7FPK - chains A and B; structure by X-ray diffraction, 1.59 A resolution.

== Chain A ==
Protein: Pre-mRNA-splicing factor 8
Source organism: Saccharomyces cerevisiae S288C
UniProt: P33334 (PRP8_YEAST); numbering as in UniProt (aligned over 1836-2090)
Chain sequence (258 residues; row label = number of the first residue in the row):
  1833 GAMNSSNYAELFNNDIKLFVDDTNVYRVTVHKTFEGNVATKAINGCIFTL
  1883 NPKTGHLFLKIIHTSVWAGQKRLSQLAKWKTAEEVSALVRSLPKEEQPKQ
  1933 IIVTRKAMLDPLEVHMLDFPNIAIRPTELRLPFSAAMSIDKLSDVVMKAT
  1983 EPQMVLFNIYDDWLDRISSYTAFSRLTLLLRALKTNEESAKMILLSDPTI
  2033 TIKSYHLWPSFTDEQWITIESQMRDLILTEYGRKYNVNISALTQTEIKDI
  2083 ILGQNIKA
Not modelled in the structure: 2070-2090
Construct notes: expression tag (1833-1835)
Swiss-Prot annotation at these positions:
  - mutagenesis: Asp1853 (D1853A: Alters protein folding. Severely impaired growth. Strongly reduced growth at 35 degrees Celsius; when associated with A-1854; D1853N: Reduced growth at 30 degrees Celsius ...), Asp1854 (D1854A: Reduced growth at 30 degrees Celsius. Strongly reduced growth at 16 degrees Celsius. Strongly reduced growth at 35 degrees Celsius; when associated with A-1853 ...), Thr1855 (T1855A: Reduced growth at 30 degrees Celsius. Strongly reduced growth at 16 degrees Celsius), Thr1936 (T1936A: Reduced growth at 30 degrees Celsius. Strongly reduced growth at 16 degrees Celsius), Arg1937 (R1937K: Severely impaired growth. Reduced growth at 30 degrees Celsius. Strongly reduced growth at 16 degrees Celsius)

== Chain B ==
Protein: A1 cistron-splicing factor AAR2
Source organism: Saccharomyces cerevisiae S288C
UniProt: P32357 (AAR2_YEAST); aligned to UniProt positions 1-317 over residues 1-317
Chain sequence (308 residues; row label = number of the first residue in the row; note: 13 numbers in that range are skipped by the numbering (no residue carries them; nothing is unmodelled there); numbers below 1 keep their minus sign (Gly-3 is residue -3)):
    -3 GAMAMNTVPFTSAPIEVTIGIDQYSFNVKENQPFHGIKDIPIGHVHVIHF
    47 QHADNSSMRYGYWFDCRMGNFYIQYDPKDGLYKMMEERDGAKFENIVHNF
    97 KERQMMVSYPKIDEDDTWYNLTEFVQMDKIRKIVRKDENQFSYVDSSMTT
   147 VQENEL
   166 SSSSSDPAHSLNYTVINFKSREAIRPGHEMEDFLDKSYYLNTVMLQGIFK
   216 NSSNYFGELQFAFLNAMFFGNYGSSLQWHAMIELICSSATVPKHMLDKLD
   266 EILYYQIKTLPEQYSDILLNERVWNICLYSSFQKNSLHNTEKIMENKYPE
   316 LL
Not modelled in the structure: -3 to 0, 166-169
Construct notes: expression tag (-3 to 0); conflict Ser166 (Leu153 in P32357), Ser167 (Lys154 in P32357), Ser170 (Asp in P32357)
Swiss-Prot annotation at these positions:
  - region: Leu261 to Ile282 (Leucine-zipper)
  - modified residue: Ser253 (Phosphoserine), Thr274 (Phosphothreonine)
Ligand contacts: V7X (1-[2-(pyrrolidin-1-yl)pyridin-3-yl]methanamine): Pro29, Phe30, Gln100, Met101, Met102, Val103

== Chain A / chain B interface ==
Residue-residue contacts (18; chain A residue first):
  Gln1907(A) with Met195(B); Leu199(B)
  Leu1908(A) with Met195(B), hydrophobic
  Trp1911(A) with Glu194(B); Met195(B); Phe198(B), hydrophobic
  Asp1942(A) with Lys184(B), salt bridge; Phe198(B)
  Glu1945(A) with Lys184(B), salt bridge
  Val1946(A) with Ile189(B), hydrophobic; Glu194(B); Phe198(B), hydrophobic
  His1947(A) with Glu194(B), salt bridge
  Leu1949(A) with Lys184(B); Ser185(B); Arg186(B); Ile189(B), hydrophobic
  Asp1950(A) with Arg186(B), salt bridge

== In short ==
The interface between chain A and chain B involves 9 residues on one side and 8 on the other; the contacts
include 4 salt bridges. Polar pairs include Asp1942(A)-Lys184(B), Glu1945(A)-Lys184(B) and
His1947(A)-Glu194(B). Ligands of chain B: compound V7X.
Here chain A is Pre-mRNA-splicing factor 8 and chain B is A1 cistron-splicing factor AAR2, both from
Saccharomyces cerevisiae S288C. Entry 7FPK (PanDDA analysis group deposition -- Aar2/RNaseH in complex with
fragment P10E03 from the F2X-Universal Library) was determined by X-ray diffraction (same publication as 5ST0,
5ST1, 5ST2, 5ST3, 5ST4, 5ST5 and 248 further entries).
